Entry 9LRB (electron microscopy, 2.77 A resolution); this record covers chains B and G of the 5 polymer chains in the assembly.

# Chain B
Protein: Guanine nucleotide-binding protein G(I)/G(S)/G(T) subunit beta-1
From: Rattus norvegicus
Reference sequence: P54311 (GBB1_RAT); numbering as in UniProt (aligned over 2-340)
Sequence (351 residues; row label = number of the first residue in the row; numbers below 1 keep their minus sign (Met-10 is residue -10)):
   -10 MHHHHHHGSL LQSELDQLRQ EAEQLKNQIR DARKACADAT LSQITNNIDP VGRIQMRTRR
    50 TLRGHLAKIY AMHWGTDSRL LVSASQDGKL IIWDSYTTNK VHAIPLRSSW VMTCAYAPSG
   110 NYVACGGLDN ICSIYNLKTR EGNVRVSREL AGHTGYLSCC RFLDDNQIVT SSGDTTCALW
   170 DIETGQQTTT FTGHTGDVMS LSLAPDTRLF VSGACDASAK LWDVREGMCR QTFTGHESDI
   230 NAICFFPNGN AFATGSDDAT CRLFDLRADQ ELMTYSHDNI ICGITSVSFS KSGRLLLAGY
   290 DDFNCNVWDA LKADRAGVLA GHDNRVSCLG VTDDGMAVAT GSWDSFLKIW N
Not modelled in the structure: -10 to 0
Construct notes: expression tag (-10 to 1)
UniProt features mapped onto this chain:
  - modified residue: Ser2 (N-acetylserine), His266 (Phosphohistidine)

# Chain G
Protein: Guanine nucleotide-binding protein G(I)/G(S)/G(O) subunit gamma-2
From: Bos taurus
Reference sequence: P63212 (GBG2_BOVIN); numbering as in UniProt (aligned over 1-67)
Sequence (68 residues; each row starts with the number of its first residue):
     1 MASNNTASIA QARKLVEQLK MEANIDRIKV SKAAADLMAY CEAHAKEDPL LTPVPASENP
    61 FREKKFFS
Not modelled in the structure: 1-9, 62-68
Construct notes: expression tag (68)
UniProt features mapped onto this chain:
  - modified residue: Ala2 (N-acetylalanine)

# How chain B and chain G interact
Residue-residue contacts (72; chain B residue first):
  Leu7(B) - Ala12(G)  hydrophobic
  Leu7(B) - Arg13(G)
  Glu10(B) - Val16(G)
  Ala11(B) - Leu19(G)
  Leu14(B) - Leu19(G)
  Leu14(B) - Lys20(G)
  Lys15(B) - Leu19(G)
  Ile18(B) - Leu19(G)  hydrophobic
  Ile18(B) - Ala23(G)  hydrophobic
  Ile18(B) - Arg27(G)
  Ala21(B) - Arg27(G)
  Ala24(B) - Lys29(G)
  Cys25(B) - Arg27(G)
  Cys25(B) - Ile28(G)
  Cys25(B) - Val30(G)
  Ala26(B) - Val30(G)  hydrophobic
  Asp27(B) - Lys29(G)
  Asp27(B) - Val30(G)
  Asp27(B) - Ser31(G)  hydrogen bond
  Ala28(B) - Val30(G)
  Leu30(B) - Ala34(G)  hydrophobic
  Ile33(B) - Ala34(G)  hydrophobic
  Ile33(B) - Met38(G)  hydrophobic
  Thr34(B) - Met38(G)
  Ile37(B) - Met38(G)  hydrophobic
  Ile37(B) - Glu42(G)
  Val40(B) - Leu51(G)  hydrophobic
  Arg48(B) - Phe61(G)
  Arg49(B) - Pro60(G)
  Arg49(B) - Phe61(G)
  Ser84(B) - Phe61(G)
  Tyr85(B) - Pro60(G)
  Tyr85(B) - Phe61(G)  hydrophobic
  Cys218(B) - Gln18(G)  hydrogen bond (backbone-side chain)
  Cys218(B) - Glu22(G)  hydrogen bond
  Arg219(B) - Glu22(G)
  Gln220(B) - Ile25(G)
  Thr221(B) - Glu22(G)  hydrogen bond
  Phe235(B) - Leu37(G)  hydrophobic
  Phe235(B) - Tyr40(G)  hydrophobic
  Phe235(B) - Cys41(G)  hydrophobic
  Pro236(B) - Tyr40(G)
  Asn237(B) - Leu37(G)
  Asn237(B) - Tyr40(G)
  Asp254(B) - Ala33(G)
  Arg256(B) - Asp26(G)
  Arg256(B) - Arg27(G)
  Arg256(B) - Ile28(G)
  Arg256(B) - Asp36(G)  salt bridge
  Ala257(B) - Ile28(G)
  Ala257(B) - Val30(G)  hydrophobic
  Asp258(B) - Arg27(G)  salt bridge
  Leu261(B) - Leu37(G)  hydrophobic
  Ser279(B) - Asp48(G)  hydrogen bond
  Lys280(B) - Glu47(G)
  Lys280(B) - Asp48(G)
  Ser281(B) - Tyr40(G)
  Ser281(B) - Cys41(G)  hydrogen bond (backbone-side chain)
  Ser281(B) - His44(G)
  Ser281(B) - Asp48(G)  hydrogen bond
  Gly282(B) - Cys41(G)
  Arg283(B) - Leu51(G)
  Leu300(B) - Cys41(G)  hydrophobic
  Gly324(B) - Pro49(G)
  Gly324(B) - Leu50(G)
  Met325(B) - Pro49(G)  hydrophobic
  Met325(B) - Leu50(G)
  Met325(B) - Pro60(G)
  Ala326(B) - Phe61(G)  hydrophobic
  Ile338(B) - Phe61(G)  hydrophobic
  Asn340(B) - Leu50(G)
  Asn340(B) - Asn59(G)  hydrogen bond
Interface residues without a listed pair, chain B (58 interface residues in all): Leu4, Arg22, Asn36, Ile43, Met45, Ser67, Lys209, Met217, Ala240, Leu252, Gln259, Leu284, Val320, Asp323
Interface residues without a listed pair, chain G (37 interface residues in all): Gln11, Leu15, Lys32, Ala45, Val54

# Summary
Chain B and chain G form an interface of 58 and 37 residues respectively, with 8 hydrogen bonds and 2 salt
bridges. Polar contacts include Arg256(B)-Asp36(G), Asp258(B)-Arg27(G) and Asp27(B)-Ser31(G).
Chain B is Guanine nucleotide-binding protein G(I)/G(S)/G(T) subunit beta-1 (Rattus norvegicus) and chain G is
Guanine nucleotide-binding protein G(I)/G(S)/G(O) subunit gamma-2 (Bos taurus); the structure, Cryo-EM
structure of the histamine H1 receptor-Gs protein complex, was determined by electron microscopy (same
publication as 9LRC, 9LRD and 9LRE).
